3JAL - chains E and A of the 14 polymer chains in the assembly; structure by electron microscopy, 3.50 A resolution.

[Chain E (and A)]
Protein: Tubulin alpha-1B chain
Organism: Sus scrofa
Notes: chain A of this document is another copy of the same molecule, construct and numbering; everything in this record applies to it too
UniProtKB: Q2XVP4 (TBA1B_PIG); numbering as in UniProt (aligned over 1-451)
Sequence (451 residues; numbered 1 to 451; the number before each row is that of its first residue):
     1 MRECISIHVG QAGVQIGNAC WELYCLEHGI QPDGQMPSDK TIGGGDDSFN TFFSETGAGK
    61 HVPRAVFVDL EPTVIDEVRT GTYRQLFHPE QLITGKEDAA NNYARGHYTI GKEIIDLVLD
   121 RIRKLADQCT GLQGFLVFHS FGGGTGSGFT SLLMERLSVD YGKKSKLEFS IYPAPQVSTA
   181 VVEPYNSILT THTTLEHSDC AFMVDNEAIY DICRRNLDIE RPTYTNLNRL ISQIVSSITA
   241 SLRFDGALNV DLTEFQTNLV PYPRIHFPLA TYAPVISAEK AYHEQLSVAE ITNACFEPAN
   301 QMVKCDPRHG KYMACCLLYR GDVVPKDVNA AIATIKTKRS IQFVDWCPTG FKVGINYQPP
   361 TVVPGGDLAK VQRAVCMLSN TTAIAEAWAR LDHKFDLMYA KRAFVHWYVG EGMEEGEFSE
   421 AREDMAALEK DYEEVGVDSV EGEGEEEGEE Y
Unresolved in the structure: 38-46, 442-451
Swiss-Prot annotation at these positions:
  - motif: Met1 to Cys4 (MREC motif)
  - active site: Glu254
  - binding site (GTP): Gly10, Gln11, Ala12, Gln15, Glu71, Ala99, Ser140, Gly143, Gly144, Thr145, Gly146, Thr179, Glu183, Asn206, Tyr224, Asn228, Leu252
  - binding site (Mg(2+)): Glu71
  - site: Tyr451 (Involved in polymerization)
  - modified residue: Lys40 (N6,N6,N6-trimethyllysine), Ser48 (Phosphoserine), Ser232 (Phosphoserine), Tyr282 (3'-nitrotyrosine), Arg339 (Omega-N-methylarginine), Ser439 (Phosphoserine), Glu443 (5-glutamyl polyglutamate), Glu445 (5-glutamyl polyglutamate), Tyr451 (3'-nitrotyrosine)
  - cross-link (Glycyl lysine isopeptide (Lys-Gly)): Lys326 (interchain with G-Cter in ubiquitin), Lys370 (interchain with G-Cter in ubiquitin)
Metal / ion sites: Mg2+: Glu71 (together with GTP)
Residues lining bound ligands: GTP (guanosine-5'-triphosphate): Gly10, Gln11, Ala12, Gln15, Asp69, Glu71, Asp98, Ala99, Ala100, Asn101, Ser140, Gly143, Gly144, Thr145, Gly146, Ile171, Thr179, Glu183, Asn206, Tyr224, Leu227, Asn228, Ile231
What the authors report for this chain:
  - catalytic residues: Glu254 (citing earlier work)

[Interface between chain E and chain A]
Residue-residue contacts - 11 pairs, chain E then chain A:
  Glu279(E) - Pro89(A)
  Lys280(E) - His88(A)
  Lys280(E) - Glu90(A)  salt bridge
  His283(E) - Lys60(A)  hydrogen bond
  His283(E) - Val62(A)
  His283(E) - Gln85(A)
  His283(E) - Phe87(A)  hydrogen bond (side chain-backbone)
  His283(E) - His88(A)  hydrogen bond (side chain-backbone)
  Glu284(E) - His88(A)  salt bridge
  Gln285(E) - Glu55(A)
  Glu297(E) - Lys124(A)  salt bridge
Also at the interface, not in a pair above, chain A (13 interface residues in all): Thr56, Gly57, Asp120, Gln128

[In short]
Chain E and chain A form an interface of 6 and 13 residues respectively, with 3 hydrogen bonds and 3 salt
bridges. Among the polar pairs are Lys280(E)-Glu90(A), Glu284(E)-His88(A) and Glu297(E)-Lys124(A). Chain E
binds GTP. The paper reports the catalytic residue Glu254(E).
Chain E and chain A are both Tubulin alpha-1B chain (Sus scrofa); the structure, Cryo-EM structure of
GMPCPP-microtubule co-polymerized with EB3, was determined by electron microscopy together with 3JAK, 3JAR,
3JAS, 3JAT and 3JAW from the same study.
